8VCY - chains C and E of the 5 polymer chains in the assembly; structure by X-ray diffraction, 2.60 A resolution.

# Chain C
Molecule: Hybrid insulin peptide (HIP; InsC8-15-NPY68-74)
Organism: Homo sapiens
Chain sequence (15 residues; row label = number of the first residue in the row; numbers below 1 keep their minus sign (Gly-2 is residue -2)):
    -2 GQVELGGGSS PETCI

# Chain E
Molecule: T-CELL-RECEPTOR, TCR A2.13 beta
Organism: Homo sapiens
Chain sequence (239 residues; each row starts with the number of its first residue; note: 13 numbers in that range are skipped by the numbering (no residue carries them; nothing is unmodelled there)):
     3 GVTQTPRYLI KTRGQQVTLS CSPISGH
    37 RSVSWYQQTP GQGLQFLFEY FS
    63 ETQRNKGNFP
    74 GRFSGRQF
    83 SNSRSEMNVS TLELGDSALY LCASSLERET QYFGPGTRLL VLEDLKNVFP PEVAVFEPSE
   143 AEISHTQKAT LVCLATGFFP DHVELSWWVN GKEVHSGVCT DPQPLKEQPA LNDSRYALSS
   203 RLRVSATFWQ NPRNHFRCQV QFYGLSENDE WTQDRAKPVT QIVSAEAWGR AD
Disordered / not traced: 254
Cystine bridges: Cys23-Cys104, Cys155-Cys220

# Interface between chain C and chain E
Residue-residue contacts (9; chain C residue first):
  Gly5(C) - Arg110(E)
  Ser6(C) - Glu109(E)
  Ser6(C) - Arg110(E)
  Pro8(C) - Arg37(E)
  Pro8(C) - Glu109(E)
  Glu9(C) - Arg37(E)  hydrogen bond (backbone-side chain)
  Thr10(C) - Arg37(E)  hydrogen bond (backbone-side chain)
  Cys11(C) - Arg37(E)  hydrogen bond (backbone-side chain)
  Ile12(C) - Ser83(E)
Interface residues without a listed pair, chain E (7 interface residues in all): Phe57, Glu63, Leu108

# Summary
Chain C and chain E each contribute 7 residues to their interface; the contacts include 3 hydrogen bonds.
Polar pairs include Glu9(C)-Arg37(E), Thr10(C)-Arg37(E) and Cys11(C)-Arg37(E).
Here chain C is Hybrid insulin peptide (HIP; InsC8-15-NPY68-74) and chain E is T-CELL-RECEPTOR, TCR A2.13
beta, both from Homo sapiens. Entry 8VCY (Human TCR A2.13 in complex with DQ8-InsC8-15NPY) was determined by
X-ray diffraction together with 8VCX, 8VD0, 8VD2, 8VDD and 8VDU from the same study.
